Entry 8H3N (electron microscopy, 2.73 A resolution); this record covers chains H and I of the 7 polymer chains in the assembly.

Chain H:
Molecule: MO1 heavy-chain
Source organism: Homo sapiens
Notes: engineered mutation(s): ins52A, ins100PGYFLNSF
Amino-acid sequence (449 residues; numbered 1 to 437 plus 22 insertion-coded residues; 10 numbers in that range are skipped by the numbering (no residue carries them; nothing is unmodelled there); the number before each row is that of its first residue; a row labelled like 81A-81M holds insertion residues (81A, then the next letters in order)):
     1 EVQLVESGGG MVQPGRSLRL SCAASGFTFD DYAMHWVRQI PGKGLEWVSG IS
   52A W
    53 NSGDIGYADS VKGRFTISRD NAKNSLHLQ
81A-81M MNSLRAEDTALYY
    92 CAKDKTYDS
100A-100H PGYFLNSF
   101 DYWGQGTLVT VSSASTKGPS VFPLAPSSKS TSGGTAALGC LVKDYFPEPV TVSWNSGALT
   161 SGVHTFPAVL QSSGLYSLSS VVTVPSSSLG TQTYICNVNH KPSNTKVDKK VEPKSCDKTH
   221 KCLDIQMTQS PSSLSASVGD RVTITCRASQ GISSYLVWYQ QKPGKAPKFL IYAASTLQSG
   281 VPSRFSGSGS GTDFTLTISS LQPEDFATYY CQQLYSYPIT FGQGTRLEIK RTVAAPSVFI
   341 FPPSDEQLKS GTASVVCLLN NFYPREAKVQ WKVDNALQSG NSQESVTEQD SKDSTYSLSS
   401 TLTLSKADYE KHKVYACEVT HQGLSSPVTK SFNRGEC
Not modelled in the structure: 8-19, 64-70, 81A-81M, 104-437
Disulfides: Cys22-Cys92

Chain I:
Molecule: MO1 light chain
Source organism: Homo sapiens
Amino-acid sequence (214 residues; numbered 1 to 214; the number before each row is that of its first residue):
     1 DIQMTQSPSS LSASVGDRVT ITCRASQGIS SYLVWYQQKP GKAPKFLIYA ASTLQSGVPS
    61 RFSGSGSGTD FTLTISSLQP EDFATYYCQQ LYSYPITFGQ GTRLEIKRTV AAPSVFIFPP
   121 SDEQLKSGTA SVVCLLNNFY PREAKVQWKV DNALQSGNSQ ESVTEQDSKD STYSLSSTLT
   181 LSKADYEKHK VYACEVTHQG LSSPVTKSFN RGEC
Not modelled in the structure: 1-21, 107-214
Disulfides: Cys23-Cys88

Chain H / chain I interface:
Residue-residue contacts - 33 pairs, chain H then chain I:
  Leu45(H) - Gln38(I)
  Leu45(H) - Pro44(I)  hydrophobic
  Glu46(H) - Phe98(I)
  Trp47(H) - Pro95(I)  hydrophobic
  Trp47(H) - Ile96(I)
  Trp47(H) - Phe98(I)
  Asp56(H) - Tyr94(I)  hydrogen bond
  Gly58(H) - Tyr94(I)
  Tyr59(H) - Pro95(I)
  Asp61(H) - Pro95(I)
  Lys96(H) - Tyr49(I)
  Lys96(H) - Gln55(I)
  Ser100(H) - Tyr94(I)  hydrogen bond
  Tyr100C(H) - Tyr32(I)  hydrogen bond (backbone-side chain)
  Tyr100C(H) - Leu91(I)
  Tyr100C(H) - Tyr92(I)
  Tyr100C(H) - Tyr94(I)
  Phe100D(H) - Ser31(I)
  Phe100D(H) - Ala50(I)
  Leu100E(H) - Tyr49(I)  hydrophobic
  Asn100F(H) - Leu91(I)
  Ser100G(H) - Tyr36(I)
  Ser100G(H) - Phe46(I)
  Ser100G(H) - Tyr49(I)
  Ser100G(H) - Leu91(I)
  Phe100H(H) - Tyr36(I)  hydrogen bond (backbone-side chain)
  Phe100H(H) - Phe46(I)
  Phe100H(H) - Gln89(I)
  Phe100H(H) - Leu91(I)  hydrophobic
  Asp101(H) - Phe46(I)
  Trp103(H) - Tyr36(I)  hydrophobic
  Trp103(H) - Pro44(I)
  Trp103(H) - Lys45(I)
Other interface residues (no listed pair), chain H (18 interface residues in all): Val37
Other interface residues (no listed pair), chain I (20 interface residues in all): Val34, Ala43, Ser93

Overview:
The interface between chain H and chain I involves 18 residues on one side and 20 on the other; the contacts
include 4 hydrogen bonds. Polar pairs include Asp56(H)-Tyr94(I), Tyr100C(H)-Tyr32(I) and Phe100H(H)-Tyr36(I).
Chain H is MO1 heavy-chain and chain I is MO1 light chain, both from Homo sapiens; the structure, Conformation
2 of SARS-CoV-2 Omicron BA.1 Variant Spike protein complexed with MO1 Fab, was determined by electron
microscopy together with 8H3M from the same study.
